PDB entry 3GUS | X-ray diffraction, 1.53 A resolution | chains A and B

# Chain A (and B)
Name: Glutathione S-transferase P
Source organism: Homo sapiens
Notes: EC 2.5.1.18; chain B of this document is another copy of the same molecule, construct and numbering; everything in this record applies to it too
UniProt: P09211 (GSTP1_HUMAN); residues 1-209 here correspond to UniProt positions 2-210 (UniProt number = residue number + 1)
Amino-acid sequence (209 residues; each row starts with the number of its first residue):
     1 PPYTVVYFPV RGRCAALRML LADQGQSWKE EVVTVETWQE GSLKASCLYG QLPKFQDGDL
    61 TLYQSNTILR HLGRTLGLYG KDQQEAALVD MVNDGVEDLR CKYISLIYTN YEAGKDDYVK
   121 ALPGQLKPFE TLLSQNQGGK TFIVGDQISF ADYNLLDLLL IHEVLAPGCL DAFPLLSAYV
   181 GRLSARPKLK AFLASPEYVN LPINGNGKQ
Curated features (UniProtKB/Swiss-Prot):
  - binding site (glutathione): Tyr7, Arg13, Trp38, Lys44, Gln51, Leu52, Gln64, Ser65
  - modified residue: Tyr3 (Phosphotyrosine), Thr61 (Phosphothreonine), Lys102 (N6-succinyllysine), Lys115 (N6-succinyllysine), Lys127 (N6-acetyllysine), Tyr198 (Phosphotyrosine)
Residues lining bound ligands:
  - glutathione (GSH): Tyr7, Phe8, Arg13, Trp38, Lys44, Gly50, Gln51, Leu52, Pro53, Gln64, Ser65
  - N11 (6-[(7-nitro-2,1,3-benzoxadiazol-4-yl)sulfanyl]hexan-1-ol): Tyr7, Phe8, Val10, Arg13, Val35, Trp38, Gln39, Ile104, Tyr108, Gly205
What the authors report for this chain:
  - binding site for N11: Arg13, Tyr108

# How chain A and chain B interact
Contacting residue pairs (56; chain A residue first):
  Leu48(A) - Met91(B)  hydrophobic
  Leu48(A) - Pro128(B)
  Leu48(A) - Leu132(B)  hydrophobic
  Tyr49(A) - Met91(B)  hydrogen bond (side chain-backbone)
  Tyr49(A) - Val92(B)
  Tyr49(A) - Gly95(B)
  Tyr49(A) - Pro128(B)  hydrophobic
  Tyr49(A) - Phe129(B)
  Leu60(A) - Gln84(B)
  Leu62(A) - Ala87(B)  hydrophobic
  Tyr63(A) - Met91(B)  hydrogen bond (backbone-side chain)
  Gln64(A) - Asp94(B)
  Gln64(A) - Gly95(B)
  Gln64(A) - Asp98(B)  hydrogen bond
  Asn66(A) - Asp94(B)
  Thr67(A) - Ala87(B)
  Thr67(A) - Asp90(B)  hydrogen bond (side chain-backbone)
  Thr67(A) - Met91(B)  hydrogen bond (side chain-backbone)
  Thr67(A) - Asp94(B)  hydrogen bond
  Arg70(A) - Arg70(B)
  Arg70(A) - Asp90(B)
  His71(A) - Ala87(B)
  Arg74(A) - Tyr79(B)  hydrogen bond
  Arg74(A) - Gln83(B)
  Arg74(A) - Ala86(B)
  Arg74(A) - Ala87(B)
  Arg74(A) - Asp90(B)  salt bridge
  Thr75(A) - Gln83(B)
  Tyr79(A) - Arg74(B)  hydrogen bond
  Tyr79(A) - Tyr79(B)
  Gln83(A) - Arg74(B)  hydrogen bond (side chain-backbone)
  Gln83(A) - Thr75(B)
  Gln84(A) - Leu60(B)
  Ala86(A) - Arg74(B)
  Ala87(A) - Leu62(B)  hydrophobic
  Ala87(A) - Thr67(B)
  Ala87(A) - His71(B)
  Ala87(A) - Arg74(B)
  Asp90(A) - Thr67(B)  hydrogen bond (backbone-side chain)
  Asp90(A) - Arg70(B)
  Asp90(A) - Arg74(B)  salt bridge
  Met91(A) - Leu48(B)  hydrophobic
  Met91(A) - Tyr49(B)  hydrogen bond (backbone-side chain)
  Met91(A) - Tyr63(B)  hydrogen bond (side chain-backbone)
  Met91(A) - Thr67(B)  hydrogen bond (backbone-side chain)
  Val92(A) - Tyr49(B)
  Asp94(A) - Gln64(B)
  Asp94(A) - Asn66(B)
  Asp94(A) - Thr67(B)  hydrogen bond
  Gly95(A) - Tyr49(B)
  Gly95(A) - Gln64(B)
  Asp98(A) - Gln64(B)  hydrogen bond
  Pro128(A) - Leu48(B)
  Pro128(A) - Tyr49(B)  hydrophobic
  Phe129(A) - Tyr49(B)
  Leu132(A) - Leu48(B)  hydrophobic
Also at the interface, not in a pair above, chain A (28 interface residues in all): Thr61, Leu88
Also at the interface, not in a pair above, chain B (27 interface residues in all): Leu88

# In short
Chain A and chain B form an interface of 28 and 27 residues respectively; the contacts include 15 hydrogen
bonds and 2 salt bridges. Polar contacts include Arg74(A)-Asp90(B), Tyr49(A)-Met91(B) and Tyr63(A)-Met91(B).
Chain A binds glutathione and compound N11. The paper reports a binding site for N11 at Arg13(A) and
Tyr108(A).
Chain A and chain B are both Glutathione S-transferase P (Homo sapiens); the structure, Crystal strcture of
human Pi class glutathione S-transferase GSTP1-1 in complex with
6-(7-Nitro-2,1,3-benzoxadiazol-4-ylthio)hexanol (NBDHEX), was determined by X-ray diffraction, deposited
together with 3GUR and 3IE3.
